PDB entry 3GPW | X-ray diffraction, 2.50 A resolution | chains E and F of the 28 polymer chains in the assembly

[Chain E]
Protein: Proteasome component PRE5
Source organism: Saccharomyces cerevisiae
Notes: EC 3.4.25.1; fragment: sequence database residues 2-234
Reference sequence: P40302 (PSA1_YEAST); the construct has insertions or renumbered stretches relative to UniProt, so the offset changes along the chain: 4-60 = UniProt 2-58; 63-180 = UniProt 59-176; 183-204 = UniProt 183-204; 210-233 = UniProt 211-234
Chain sequence (233 residues; numbered 4 to 233 plus 10 insertion-coded residues; 7 numbers in that range are skipped by the numbering (no residue carries them; nothing is unmodelled there); the number before each row is that of its first residue; a row labelled like 18A-18F holds insertion residues (18A, then the next letters in order)):
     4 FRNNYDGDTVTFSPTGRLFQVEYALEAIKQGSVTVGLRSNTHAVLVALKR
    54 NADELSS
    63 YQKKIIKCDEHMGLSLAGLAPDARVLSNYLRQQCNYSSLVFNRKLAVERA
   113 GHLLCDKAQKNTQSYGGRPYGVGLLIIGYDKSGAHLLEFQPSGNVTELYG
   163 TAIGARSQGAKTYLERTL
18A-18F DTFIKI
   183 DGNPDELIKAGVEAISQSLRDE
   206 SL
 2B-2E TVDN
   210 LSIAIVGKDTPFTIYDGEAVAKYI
UniProt features mapped onto this chain:
  - modified residue: Ser16 (Phosphoserine)
  - cross-link: Lys191 (Glycyl lysine isopeptide (Lys-Gly) (interchain with G-Cter in ubiquitin))

[Chain F]
Protein: Proteasome component C1
Source organism: Saccharomyces cerevisiae
Notes: EC 3.4.25.1; fragment: sequence database residues 5-248
Reference sequence: P21242 (PSA3_YEAST); the construct lacks a stretch of the UniProt sequence and is renumbered around it, so the offset changes along the chain: 5-180 = UniProt 5-180; 184-199 = UniProt 187-202; 201-206 = UniProt 203-208; 207-218 = UniProt 211-222; 1 more segments
Chain sequence (244 residues; each row starts with the number of its first residue; note: 4 numbers in that range are skipped by the numbering (no residue carries them; nothing is unmodelled there); a row labelled like 18A-18F holds insertion residues (18A, then the next letters in order)):
     5 GTGYDLSNSVFSPDGRNFQVEYAVKAVENGTTSIGIKCNDGVVFAVEKLI
    55 TSKLLVPQKNVKIQVVDRHIGCVYSGLIPDGRHLVNRGREEAASFKKLYK
   105 TPIPIPAFADRLGQYVQAHTLYNSVRPFGVSTIFGGVDKNGAHLYMLEPS
   155 GSYWGYKGAATGKGRQSAKAELEKLV
18A-18F DHHPEG
   184 LSAREAVKQAAKIIYL
   201 AHEDNK
20B-20C EK
   207 DFELEISWCSLS
21A-21C ETN
   219 GLHKFVKGDLLQEAIDFAQKEIN

[How chain E and chain F interact]
Contacting residue pairs (60):
  Asn7(E) with Leu10(F)
  Tyr8(E) with Asp9(F), hydrogen bond; Leu10(F), hydrophobic
  Thr12(E) with Arg130(F)
  Val13(E) with Ser128(F); Val129(F); Arg130(F)
  Thr14(E) with Leu10(F); Gln23(F)
  Phe15(E) with Gln23(F), hydrogen bond (backbone-side chain); Tyr26(F); Ala27(F), hydrophobic; Leu81(F), hydrophobic; Arg130(F); Pro131(F)
  Ser16(E) with Tyr26(F)
  Pro17(E) with Tyr26(F), hydrophobic; Lys29(F)
  Thr18(E) with Lys29(F)
  Gly19(E) with Tyr26(F); Lys29(F); Ala30(F)
  Leu21(E) with Arg130(F)
  His114(E) with Arg86(F)
  Cys117(E) with Arg86(F)
  Asp118(E) with Arg86(F), salt bridge; Asn90(F)
  Gln121(E) with Pro83(F); Asp84(F); His87(F), hydrogen bond
  Thr124(E) with Arg130(F), hydrogen bond (backbone-side chain)
  Gln125(E) with His123(F); Val129(F); Arg130(F), hydrogen bond (backbone-backbone); Phe132(F)
  Ser126(E) with Ser128(F)
  Tyr127(E) with Ser128(F), hydrogen bond (backbone-backbone)
  Ser154(E) with Pro83(F)
  Gly155(E) with Pro83(F)
  Asn156(E) with Ile82(F); Pro83(F)
  Thr158(E) with Asn64(F)
  Glu159(E) with Leu59(F); Val60(F), hydrogen bond (backbone-backbone); Lys63(F); Asn64(F), hydrogen bond (backbone-side chain)
  Leu160(E) with Leu58(F); Leu59(F), hydrophobic; Val60(F)
  Tyr161(E) with Lys57(F); Leu58(F), hydrogen bond (backbone-backbone); Leu59(F); Val60(F), hydrophobic; Pro61(F)
  Gly162(E) with Leu58(F)
  Lys173(E) with Leu58(F)
  Glu177(E) with Ser56(F); Lys57(F); Leu58(F)
  Leu180(E) with Lys57(F)
Interface residues without a listed pair, chain E (34 interface residues in all): Arg41, Glu110, Val157, Leu176
Interface residues without a listed pair, chain F (30 interface residues in all): Asn127, Gly133

[Overview]
34 residues of chain E face 30 of chain F across their interface, with 9 hydrogen bonds and 1 salt bridge.
Polar contacts include Asp118(E)-Arg86(F), Tyr8(E)-Asp9(F) and Phe15(E)-Gln23(F).
Chain E is Proteasome component PRE5 and chain F is Proteasome component C1, both from Saccharomyces
cerevisiae; the structure, Crystal structure of the yeast 20S proteasome in complex with Salinosporamide
derivatives: irreversible inhibitor ligand, was determined by X-ray diffraction, deposited together with 3GPT
and 3HYE.
